PDB entry 1NEJ | X-ray diffraction, 2.10 A resolution | chains C and D of the 4 polymer chains in the assembly

== Chain C ==
Protein: Hemoglobin alpha chain
Source organism: Homo sapiens
Notes: fragment: alpha chain
UniProtKB: P69905 (HBA_HUMAN); residues 1-141 here = UniProt positions 1-141
Amino-acid sequence (141 residues; numbered 1 to 141; the number before each row is that of its first residue):
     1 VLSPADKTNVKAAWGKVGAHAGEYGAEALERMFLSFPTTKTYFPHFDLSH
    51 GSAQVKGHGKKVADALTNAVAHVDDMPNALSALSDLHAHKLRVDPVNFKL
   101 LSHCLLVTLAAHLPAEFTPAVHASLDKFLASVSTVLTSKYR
Metal / ion sites: heme Fe: H87 (together with carbon monoxide)
Ligand contacts: carbon monoxide / heme: L29, M32, T39, Y42, F43, H45, F46, H58, K61, V62, A65, L66, L83, L86, H87, L91, V93, N97, F98, L101, L129, L136
Swiss-Prot annotation at these positions:
  - site: K61 (Not glycated)
  - natural variant: D6 (A6D: In J-Toronto; this construct carries the variant), A13 (A13D: In J-Paris 1/J-Aljezur), E27 (A27E: In Shenyang; this construct carries the variant), K61 (K61N: In Zambia; deletion: In Clinic), D64 (A64D: In Pontoise; this construct carries the variant), D75 (D75A: In Lille; D75G: In Chapel Hill; D75N: In G-Pest), A111 (A111D: In Petah Tikva)

== Chain D ==
Protein: Hemoglobin beta chain
Source organism: Homo sapiens
Notes: fragment: beta chain
UniProtKB: P68871 (HBB_HUMAN); residue numbers follow UniProt; this construct covers 1-146
Amino-acid sequence (146 residues; each row starts with the number of its first residue):
     1 VHLTPVEKSAVTALWGKVNVDEVGGEALGRLLVVYPWTQRFFESFGDLST
    51 PDAVMGNPKVKAHGKKVLGAFSDGLAHLDNLKGTFATLSELHCDKLHVDP
   101 ENFRLLGNVLVCVLAHHFGKEFTPPVQAAYQKVVAGVANALAHKYH
Metal / ion sites: heme Fe: H92 (together with carbon monoxide)
Ligand contacts: carbon monoxide / heme: L28, L31, T38, F41, F42, S44, F45, H63, K66, V67, A70, F71, F85, L88, L91, H92, L96, V98, N102, F103, L106, L141
Swiss-Prot annotation at these positions:
  - natural variant: L3 (H3L: In Graz; this construct carries the variant), E7 (E7A: In G-Makassar; E7K: In Hb C; E7Q: In Machida; E7V: In SKCA), K8 (E8K: In G-Siriraj; this construct carries the variant), V11 (A11V: In Iraq-Halabja; this construct carries the variant), G16 (W16G: In Randwick; this construct carries the variant), V23 (E23V: In D-Granada; this construct carries the variant), G24 (V24G: In Miyashiro; this construct carries the variant), G25 (G25D: In Moscva; G25R: In Riverdale-Bronx; G25V: In Savannah), L32 (L32P: In Yokohama), V33 (L33V: In Muscat; this construct carries the variant), R40 (Q40R: In Tianshui; this construct carries the variant), F42 (F42Y: In Mequon; deletion: In Bruxelles), 11 further natural variant entries in UniProt

== How chain C and chain D interact ==
Contacting residue pairs - 37 pairs, chain C then chain D:
  R31(C) with F122(D), hydrogen bond (side chain-backbone); T123(D); P124(D); Q127(D), hydrogen bond
  L34(C) with P125(D), hydrophobic; A128(D)
  S35(C) with Q127(D); A128(D), hydrogen bond (side chain-backbone); Q131(D)
  F36(C) with Q131(D)
  K99(C) with E101(D), salt bridge
  H103(C) with N108(D); V111(D); Q131(D), hydrogen bond
  C104(C) with Q127(D)
  V107(C) with A115(D), hydrophobic; Q127(D)
  A110(C) with C112(D); A115(D); H116(D)
  A111(C) with A115(D); G119(D)
  P114(C) with H116(D), hydrogen bond (backbone-side chain)
  F117(C) with R30(D), hydrogen bond (backbone-side chain); H116(D), hydrogen bond (backbone-side chain)
  T118(C) with R30(D)
  P119(C) with R30(D); V33(D); M55(D), hydrophobic
  A120(C) with P51(D), hydrophobic
  H122(C) with R30(D); V34(D); C112(D)
  A123(C) with V33(D); V34(D)
  D126(C) with V34(D); Y35(D)
Also at the interface, not in a pair above, chain C (20 interface residues in all): E30, L106
Also at the interface, not in a pair above, chain D (21 interface residues in all): V109

== Summary ==
The interface between chain C and chain D involves 20 residues on one side and 21 on the other; the contacts
include 7 hydrogen bonds and 1 salt bridge. Polar contacts include K99(C)-E101(D), R31(C)-F122(D) and
R31(C)-Q127(D). Chain C binds carbon monoxide / heme.
Chain C is Hemoglobin alpha chain and chain D is Hemoglobin beta chain, both from Homo sapiens; the structure,
Crystalline Human Carbonmonoxy Hemoglobin S (Liganded Sickle Cell Hemoglobin) Exhibits The R2 Quaternary State
At Neutral ..., was determined by X-ray diffraction together with 1M9P from the same study.
